7MJ1 - chains A and B; structure by X-ray diffraction, 3.40 A resolution.

== Chain A (and B) ==
Protein: Pyridinium-3,5-biscarboxylic acid mononucleotide synthase
Organism: Lactobacillus plantarum
Notes: EC 2.5.1.143; chain B of this document is another copy of the same molecule, construct and numbering; everything in this record applies to it too
UniProtKB: F9UST0 (LARB_LACPL); residue numbers follow UniProt; this construct covers 1-246
Sequence (256 residues; numbered 1 to 256; the number before each row is that of its first residue):
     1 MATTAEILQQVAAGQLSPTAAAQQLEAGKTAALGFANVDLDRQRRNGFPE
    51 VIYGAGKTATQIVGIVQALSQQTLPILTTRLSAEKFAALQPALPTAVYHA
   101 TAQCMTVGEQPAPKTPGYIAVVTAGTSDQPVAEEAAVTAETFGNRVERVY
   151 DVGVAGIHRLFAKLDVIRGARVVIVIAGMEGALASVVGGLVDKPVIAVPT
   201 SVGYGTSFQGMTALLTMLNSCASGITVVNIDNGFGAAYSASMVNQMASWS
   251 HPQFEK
Disordered / not traced: 1-45, 247-256 (chain B: 1-43, 247-256)
Construct notes: expression tag (247-256)
Ion coordination: Mg2+: Gly188, Ser223
What the authors report for this chain:
  - binding site for the ligand NAD: Tyr53, Thr79, Thr126, Ser127, Asp128, Asp151, Gly178, Tyr204, Cys221
  - binding site for NADH: Cys221
  - catalytic residues: Cys221
  - catalytic residues: Ser127, Asp151, Glu180 (proposed by the authors, not directly observed)
  - mutagenesis - D128A, E180Q, C221A, C221S: abolished catalytic activity
  - mutagenesis - E180A: decreased expression
  - mutagenesis - E180D, Y204F: decreased catalytic activity
  - mutagenesis - Y53F: unchanged catalytic activity
  - mutagenesis - S127A: decreased catalytic activity (carboxylation activity)
  - mutagenesis - S127A: decreased catalytic activity (nonproductive hydrolysis activity)
  - mutagenesis - S127A (0.0089 s-1): decreased catalytic activity on NaAD

== Chain A / chain B interface ==
Residue-residue contacts (50):
  Phe48(A) with Asp192(B)
  Arg171(A) with Met246(B)
  Asp192(A) with Asn46(B); Tyr238(B); Met242(B)
  Lys193(A) with Met242(B)
  Leu214(A) with Leu218(B), hydrophobic
  Leu218(A) with Leu214(B), hydrophobic; Val227(B), hydrophobic; Val228(B); Asn229(B), hydrogen bond (backbone-side chain)
  Asn219(A) with Asn229(B)
  Cys221(A) with Val228(B), hydrophobic; Asn229(B); Asn232(B); Gly235(B)
  Ala222(A) with Asn232(B); Phe234(B)
  Gly224(A) with Tyr238(B); Ser239(B), hydrogen bond (backbone-side chain)
  Ile225(A) with Ser239(B)
  Thr226(A) with Ile196(B); Thr226(B); Val227(B); Val228(B); Ser239(B)
  Val227(A) with Thr226(B); Val227(B), hydrogen bond (backbone-backbone)
  Val228(A) with Leu218(B); Cys221(B), hydrophobic; Ile225(B); Thr226(B)
  Asn229(A) with Leu218(B); Asn219(B)
  Asn232(A) with Cys221(B)
  Gly235(A) with Cys221(B)
  Tyr238(A) with Ala222(B); Ser223(B); Gly224(B)
  Ser239(A) with Gly224(B), hydrogen bond (side chain-backbone); Ile225(B); Thr226(B), hydrogen bond
  Met242(A) with Asp192(B); Lys193(B); Pro194(B), hydrophobic
  Val243(A) with Pro194(B), hydrophobic; Val243(B), hydrophobic; Met246(B), hydrophobic
  Met246(A) with Arg171(B); Pro194(B)
Interface residues without a listed pair, chain A (27 interface residues in all): Pro194, Ile196, Leu215, Ser223, Phe234
Interface residues without a listed pair, chain B (28 interface residues in all): Phe48, Met211

== In short ==
Chain A and chain B form an interface of 27 and 28 residues respectively; the contacts include 5 hydrogen
bonds. Among the polar pairs are Leu218(A)-Asn229(B), Gly224(A)-Ser239(B) and Ser239(A)-Thr226(B). From the
paper: catalytic residues Cys221(A), Ser127(A) and Asp151(A) among others; D128A, E180Q and C221A of chain A,
among others, abolish catalytic activity; 9 substitutions were tested in all.
Chain A and chain B are both Pyridinium-3,5-biscarboxylic acid mononucleotide synthase (Lactobacillus
plantarum); the structure, LarB, a carboxylase/hydrolase involved in synthesis of the cofactor for lactate
racemase, in complex with NAD, was determined by X-ray diffraction (same publication as 7MJ0 and 7MJ2).
